9BS2 - chains A and B of the 3 polymer chains in the assembly; structure by X-ray diffraction, 1.51 A resolution.

# Chain A
Molecule: Adenine DNA glycosylase
Organism: Geobacillus stearothermophilus
Notes: EC 3.2.2.31
Reference sequence: P83847 (MUTY_GEOSE); residues 1-363 here = UniProt positions 1-363
Amino-acid sequence (369 residues; numbered -2 to 366; the number before each row is that of its first residue; numbers below 1 keep their minus sign (Gly-2 is residue -2)):
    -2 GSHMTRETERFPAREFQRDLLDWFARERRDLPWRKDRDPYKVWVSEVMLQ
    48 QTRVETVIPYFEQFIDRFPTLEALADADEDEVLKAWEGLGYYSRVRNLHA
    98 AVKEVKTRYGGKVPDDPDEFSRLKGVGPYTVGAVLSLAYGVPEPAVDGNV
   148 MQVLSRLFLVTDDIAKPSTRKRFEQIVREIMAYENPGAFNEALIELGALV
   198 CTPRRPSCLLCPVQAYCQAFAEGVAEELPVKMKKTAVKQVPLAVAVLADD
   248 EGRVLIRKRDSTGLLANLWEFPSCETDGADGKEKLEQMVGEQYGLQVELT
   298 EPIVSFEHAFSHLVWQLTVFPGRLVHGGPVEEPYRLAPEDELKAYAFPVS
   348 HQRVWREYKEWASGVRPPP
Not modelled in the structure: -2 to 7, 290-292, 361-366
Sequence notes: expression tag (-2 to 0, 364-366); engineered mutation Gln149 (Arg in P83847)
Metal / ion sites: Ca2+ site 1: Ser118, Val123; Ca2+ site 2: Asn146, Gly194; 4Fe-4S cluster Fe: Cys198, Cys205, Cys208, Cys214; Ca2+ site 3: Asp257, Thr259
Ligand contacts: 4Fe-4S cluster (SF4): Val150, Arg153, Leu154, Leu193, Val197, Cys198, Pro203, Ser204, Cys205, Cys208, Val210, Gln211, Cys214, Phe217, Ala222
Curated features (UniProtKB/Swiss-Prot):
  - active site: Glu43 (Proton donor/acceptor)
  - binding site (DNA): Trp30, Arg31, Gln48, Thr49, Leu86 to Tyr88, Tyr126, Glu188, Ser308
  - binding site ([4Fe-4S] cluster): Cys198, Cys205, Cys208, Cys214
  - site: Asp144 (Transition state stabilizer)
  - mutagenesis: Glu43 (E43Q: Loss of catalytic activity), Asp144 (D144N: Loss of catalytic activity)
Reported in the primary citation:
  - mutagenesis - R149Q (50- and 5-fold): decreased catalytic activity
  - Ca2+ coordination: Asn146
  - conformationally variable residues (side-chain flip): Cys198

# Chain B
Molecule: 11-nt DNA strand
Sequence (11 nucleotides; numbered 1 to 11; the number before each row is that of its first residue):
     1 AAGACGTGGAC
Modified positions: 8OG (8-oxo-2'-deoxy-guanosine-5'-monophosphate) at position 6

# Interface between chain A and chain B
Contacting residue pairs (30):
  Gln48(A) - 8OG_6(B)  hydrogen bond to the base
  Thr49(A) - 8OG_6(B)  hydrogen bond to the base
  Arg50(A) - DG8(B)  base contact
  Arg50(A) - DG9(B)  base contact
  Gly85(A) - DT7(B)  sugar contact
  Leu86(A) - 8OG_6(B)  hydrogen bond to the base
  Gly87(A) - 8OG_6(B)  sugar contact
  Gly87(A) - DT7(B)  sugar contact
  Tyr88(A) - DC5(B)  hydrogen bond to the base
  Tyr88(A) - 8OG_6(B)  stacking on the base
  Tyr89(A) - 8OG_6(B)  hydrogen bond to the phosphate
  Tyr89(A) - DT7(B)  hydrogen bond to the phosphate
  Arg91(A) - 8OG_6(B)  base contact
  Pro164(A) - DA1(B)  phosphate contact
  Gly260(A) - DC5(B)  phosphate contact
  Leu261(A) - DC5(B)  hydrogen bond to the phosphate
  Leu261(A) - 8OG_6(B)  phosphate contact
  Leu262(A) - 8OG_6(B)  hydrogen bond to the phosphate
  His305(A) - DT7(B)  salt bridge to the phosphate
  Ala306(A) - DT7(B)  base contact
  Phe307(A) - 8OG_6(B)  base contact
  Phe307(A) - DT7(B)  base contact
  Ser308(A) - DC5(B)  base contact
  Ser308(A) - 8OG_6(B)  hydrogen bond to the base
  Ser308(A) - DT7(B)  base contact
  His309(A) - DA4(B)  sugar contact
  His309(A) - DC5(B)  salt bridge to the phosphate
  Pro345(A) - DT7(B)  phosphate contact
  Val346(A) - DT7(B)  hydrogen bond to the phosphate
  Val346(A) - DG8(B)  phosphate contact
Also at the interface, not in a pair above, chain A (22 interface residues in all): Ser90, Ser347
Also at the interface, not in a pair above, chain B (9 interface residues in all): DA2, DA10

# Overview
22 residues of chain A and 9 residues of chain B are in contact, with 10 hydrogen bonds, 2 salt bridges and 1
aromatic stacking contact. Polar pairs include Gln48(A)-8OG_6(B), Thr49(A)-8OG_6(B) and Leu86(A)-8OG_6(B).
Bound to chain A: 4Fe-4S cluster. From the paper: R149Q of chain A reduces catalytic activity; Ca2+
coordination by Asn146(A).
Chain A is Adenine DNA glycosylase (Geobacillus stearothermophilus) and chain B is an 11-nt DNA strand; the
structure, Glycosylase MutY variant R149Q in complex with DNA containing d(8-oxo-G) paired with a product
analog (THF) ..., was determined by X-ray diffraction, deposited together with 8FAY.
